PDB entry 8JSM | electron microscopy, 3.30 A resolution | chains A and C of the 6 polymer chains in the assembly

== Chain A ==
Protein: RNA-directed RNA polymerase L
Organism: Ebola virus
Notes: EC 2.7.7.48, 3.6.1.-, 2.7.7.88, 2.1.1.-
UniProtKB: A0A1C4HDB0 (A0A1C4HDB0_9MONO); numbering as in UniProt (aligned over 1-2212)
Amino-acid sequence (2212 residues; numbered 1 to 2212; the number before each row is that of its first residue):
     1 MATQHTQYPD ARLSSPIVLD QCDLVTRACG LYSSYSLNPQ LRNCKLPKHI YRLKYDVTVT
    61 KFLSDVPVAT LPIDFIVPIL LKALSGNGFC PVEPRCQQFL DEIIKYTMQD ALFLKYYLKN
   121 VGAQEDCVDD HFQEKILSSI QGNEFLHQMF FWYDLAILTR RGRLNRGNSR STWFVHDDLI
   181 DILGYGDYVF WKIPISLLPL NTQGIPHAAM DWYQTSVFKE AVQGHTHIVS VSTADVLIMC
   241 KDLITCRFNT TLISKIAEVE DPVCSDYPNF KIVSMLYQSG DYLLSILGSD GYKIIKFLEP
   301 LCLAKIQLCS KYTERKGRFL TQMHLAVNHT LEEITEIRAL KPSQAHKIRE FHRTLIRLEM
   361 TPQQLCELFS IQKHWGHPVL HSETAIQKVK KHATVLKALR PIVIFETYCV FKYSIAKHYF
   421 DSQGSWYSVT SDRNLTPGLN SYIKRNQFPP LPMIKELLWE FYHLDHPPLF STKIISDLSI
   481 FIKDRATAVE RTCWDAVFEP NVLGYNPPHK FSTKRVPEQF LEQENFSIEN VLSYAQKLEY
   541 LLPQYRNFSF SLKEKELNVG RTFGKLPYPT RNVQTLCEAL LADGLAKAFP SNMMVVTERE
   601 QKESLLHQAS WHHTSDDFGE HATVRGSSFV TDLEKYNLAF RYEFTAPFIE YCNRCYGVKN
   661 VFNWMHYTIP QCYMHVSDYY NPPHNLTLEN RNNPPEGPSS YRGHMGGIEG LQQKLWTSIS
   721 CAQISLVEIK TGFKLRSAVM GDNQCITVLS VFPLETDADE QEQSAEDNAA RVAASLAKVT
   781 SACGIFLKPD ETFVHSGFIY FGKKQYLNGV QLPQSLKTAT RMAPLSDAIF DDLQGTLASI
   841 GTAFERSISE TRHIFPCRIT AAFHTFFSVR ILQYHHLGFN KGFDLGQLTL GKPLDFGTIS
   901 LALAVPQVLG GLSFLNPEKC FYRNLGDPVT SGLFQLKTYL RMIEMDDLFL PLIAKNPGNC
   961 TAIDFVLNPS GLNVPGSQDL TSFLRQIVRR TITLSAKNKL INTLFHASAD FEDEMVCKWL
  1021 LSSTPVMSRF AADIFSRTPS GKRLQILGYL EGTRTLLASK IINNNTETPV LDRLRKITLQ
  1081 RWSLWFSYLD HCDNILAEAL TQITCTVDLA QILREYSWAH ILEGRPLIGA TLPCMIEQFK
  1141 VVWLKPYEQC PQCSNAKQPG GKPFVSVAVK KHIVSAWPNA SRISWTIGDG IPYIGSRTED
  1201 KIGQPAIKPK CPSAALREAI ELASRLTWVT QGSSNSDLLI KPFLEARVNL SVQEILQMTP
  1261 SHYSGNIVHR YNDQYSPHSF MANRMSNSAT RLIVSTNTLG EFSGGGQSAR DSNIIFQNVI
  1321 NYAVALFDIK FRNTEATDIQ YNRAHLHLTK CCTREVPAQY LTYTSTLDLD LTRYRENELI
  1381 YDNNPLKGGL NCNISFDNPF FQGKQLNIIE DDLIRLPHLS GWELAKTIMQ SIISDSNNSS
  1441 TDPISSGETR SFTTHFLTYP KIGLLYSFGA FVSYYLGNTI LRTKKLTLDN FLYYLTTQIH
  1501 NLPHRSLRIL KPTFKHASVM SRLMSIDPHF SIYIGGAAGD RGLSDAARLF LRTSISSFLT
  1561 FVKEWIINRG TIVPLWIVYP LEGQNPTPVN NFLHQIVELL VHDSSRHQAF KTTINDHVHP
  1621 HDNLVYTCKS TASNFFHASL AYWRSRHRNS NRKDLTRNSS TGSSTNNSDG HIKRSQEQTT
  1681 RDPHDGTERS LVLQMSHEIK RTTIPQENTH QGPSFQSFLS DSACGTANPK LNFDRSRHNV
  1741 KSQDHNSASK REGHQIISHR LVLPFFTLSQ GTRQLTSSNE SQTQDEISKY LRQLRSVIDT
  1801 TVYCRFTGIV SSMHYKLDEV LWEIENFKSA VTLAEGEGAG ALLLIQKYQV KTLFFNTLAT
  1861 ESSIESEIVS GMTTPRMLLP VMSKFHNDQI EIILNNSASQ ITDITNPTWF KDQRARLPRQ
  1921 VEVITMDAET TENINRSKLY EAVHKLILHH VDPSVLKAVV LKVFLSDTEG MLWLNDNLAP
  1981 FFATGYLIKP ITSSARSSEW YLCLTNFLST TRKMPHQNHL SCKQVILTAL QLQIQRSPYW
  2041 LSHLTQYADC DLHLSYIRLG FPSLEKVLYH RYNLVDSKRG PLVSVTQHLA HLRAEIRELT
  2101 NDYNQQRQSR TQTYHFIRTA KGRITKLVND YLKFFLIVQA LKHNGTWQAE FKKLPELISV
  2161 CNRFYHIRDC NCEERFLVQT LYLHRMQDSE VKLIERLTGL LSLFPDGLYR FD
Unresolved in the structure: 1-3, 613-621, 1193-1202, 1304-1310, 1392-2212
Sequence notes: conflict Asp-759 (Gly in A0A1C4HDB0)
Ion coordination: Zn2+: Cys-1150, Cys-1153, His-1345, His-1347

== Chain C ==
Protein: Polymerase cofactor VP35
Organism: Ebola virus
UniProtKB: A0A1C4HDK9 (A0A1C4HDK9_9MONO); residues 1-340 here = UniProt positions 1-340
Amino-acid sequence (340 residues; each row starts with the number of its first residue):
     1 MTTRTKGRGH TVATTQNDRM PGPELSGWIS EQLMTGRIPV NDIFCDIENN PGLCYASQMQ
    61 QTKPNPKMRN SQTQTDPICN HSFEEVVQTL ASLATVVQQQ TIASESLEQR ITSLENGLKP
   121 VYDMAKTISS LNRVCAEMVA KYDLLVMTTG RATATAAATE AYWAEHGQPP PGPSLYEESA
   181 IRGKIESRDE TVPQSVREAF NNLDSTTSLT EENFGKPDIS AKDLRNIMYD HLPGFGTAFH
   241 QLVQVICKLG KDSNSLDIIH AEFQASLAEG DSPQCALIQI TKRVPIFQDA APPVIHIRSR
   301 GDIPRACQKS LRPVPPSPKI DRGWVCVFQL QDGKTLGLKI
Unresolved in the structure: 1-80, 180-340

== Chain A / chain C interface ==
Pairs across the interface (28):
  Leu-396(A) / Thr-148(C)
  Leu-396(A) / Thr-149(C)
  Lys-397(A) / Thr-148(C)
  Lys-397(A) / Thr-149(C)  hydrogen bond (backbone-backbone)
  Ala-398(A) / Met-147(C)
  Leu-399(A) / Val-146(C)
  Leu-399(A) / Met-147(C)  hydrogen bond (backbone-backbone)
  Leu-399(A) / Thr-149(C)
  Pro-401(A) / Tyr-142(C)
  Pro-401(A) / Leu-145(C)
  Gln-536(A) / Glu-165(C)
  Lys-537(A) / Glu-165(C)
  Lys-537(A) / His-166(C)
  Leu-538(A) / Ala-161(C)  hydrophobic
  Leu-538(A) / Tyr-162(C)
  Pro-543(A) / Gly-172(C)
  Tyr-642(A) / Ala-157(C)  hydrophobic
  Glu-643(A) / Thr-149(C)
  Glu-643(A) / Gly-150(C)  hydrogen bond (side chain-backbone)
  Glu-643(A) / Thr-153(C)  hydrogen bond
  His-666(A) / Ala-154(C)
  Pro-670(A) / Tyr-176(C)
  Gln-671(A) / Thr-155(C)  hydrogen bond
  Gln-671(A) / Leu-175(C)
  Gln-671(A) / Tyr-176(C)
  Gly-703(A) / Tyr-176(C)
  Met-705(A) / Arg-151(C)
  Met-705(A) / Tyr-176(C)  hydrophobic
Also at the interface, not in a pair above, chain A (25 interface residues in all): Arg-400, Ile-402, Leu-541, Leu-542, Arg-546, Arg-641, Asn-660, Tyr-667, Arg-702
Also at the interface, not in a pair above, chain C (23 interface residues in all): Asp-143, Ala-158, Pro-171, Pro-173

== Summary ==
25 residues of chain A and 23 residues of chain C are in contact; the contacts include 5 hydrogen bonds. Polar
pairs include Glu-643(A)/Gly-150(C), Glu-643(A)/Thr-153(C) and Gln-671(A)/Thr-155(C). Cys-1150(A),
Cys-1153(A), His-1345(A) and His-1347(A) coordinate Zn2+.
Chain A is RNA-directed RNA polymerase L and chain C is Polymerase cofactor VP35, both from Ebola virus; the
structure, The structure of EBOV L-VP35-RNA complex (conformation 1), was determined by electron microscopy
(same publication as 8JSL and 8JSN).
